PDB entry 1YPQ | X-ray diffraction, 1.40 A resolution | chains A and B

# Chain A (and B)
Protein: oxidised low density lipoprotein (lectin-like) receptor 1
Source organism: Homo sapiens
Notes: fragment: C-Type Lectin-Like Domain (Residues 136-273); chain B of this document is another copy of the same molecule, construct and numbering; everything in this record applies to it too
UniProtKB: P78380 (P78380_HUMAN); residues 136-270 here = UniProt positions 136-270
Amino-acid sequence (135 residues; numbered 136 to 270; the number before each row is that of its first residue):
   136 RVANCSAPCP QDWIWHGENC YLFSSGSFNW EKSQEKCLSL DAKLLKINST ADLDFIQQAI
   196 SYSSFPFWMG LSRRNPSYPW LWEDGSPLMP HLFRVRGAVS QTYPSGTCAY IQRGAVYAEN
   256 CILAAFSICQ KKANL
Not modelled in the structure: 136-139 (chain B: fully traced)
UniProt features mapped onto this chain:
  - site: Asn-183 (Not glycosylated)
  - glycosylation: Asn-139 (N-linked (GlcNAc...) (complex) asparagine)
  - natural variant: Lys-167 (K167N: Myocardial infarction susceptibility)
  - mutagenesis: Cys-140 (C140S: Abolishes homodimerization), Cys-144 (C144S: Abolishes sorting into the cell surface and binding to acetylated LDL (AcLDL) while increasing N-glycosylation; when associated with S-155; S-172; S-243; S-256 and S-264), Trp-150 (W150A: Abolishes binding to acetylated LDL (AcLDL), probably due to inappropriate homodimerization), Cys-155 (C155S: Abolishes sorting into the cell surface and binding to acetylated LDL (AcLDL) while increasing N-glycosylation; when associated with S-144; S-172; S-243; S-256 and S-264), Cys-172 (C172S: Abolishes sorting into the cell surface and binding to acetylated LDL (AcLDL) while increasing N-glycosylation; when associated with S-144; S-155; S-243; S-256 and S-264), Asn-183 (N183Q: Does not affect glycosylation state), Gln-193 (Q193L: Impairs binding to acetylated LDL (AcLDL); when associated with 198-AA-199), Ser-198 to Ser-199 (Impairs binding to acetylated LDL (AcLDL); when associated with L-193), Arg-208 (R208N: Does not affect subcellular location but displays a strongly reduced affinity for acetylated LDL (AcLDL)), Arg-209 to Asn-210 (Abolishes binding to acetylated LDL (AcLDL)), Arg-209 (R209N: Does not affect binding to acetylated LDL (AcLDL)), His-226 (H226A: No effect; H226Q: Abolishes binding to acetylated LDL (AcLDL); when associated with N-229 and N-231), 8 further mutagenesis entries in UniProt
Disulfide bonds: Cys-144/Cys-155, Cys-172/Cys-264, Cys-243/Cys-256
Small-molecule neighbours: 1,4-diethylene dioxide (DIO): Asp-147, Ile-149, Tyr-156, Leu-157, Phe-158, Tyr-197

# Interface between chain A and chain B
Disulfides between the chains: Cys-140(A)/Cys-140(B)
Residue-residue contacts - 46 pairs, chain A then chain B:
  Cys-140(A) / Cys-140(B)  disulfide
  Ser-141(A) / Cys-140(B)  hydrogen bond (backbone-side chain)
  Ala-142(A) / Pro-143(B)
  Ala-142(A) / Trp-150(B)  hydrophobic
  Pro-143(A) / Ala-142(B)
  Pro-143(A) / Pro-143(B)
  Cys-144(A) / Trp-150(B)
  Gln-146(A) / Trp-150(B)
  Gln-146(A) / His-151(B)
  Gln-146(A) / Gly-152(B)  hydrogen bond (side chain-backbone)
  Asp-147(A) / Ile-149(B)
  Asp-147(A) / Trp-150(B)  hydrogen bond (backbone-backbone)
  Asp-147(A) / His-151(B)  salt bridge
  Asp-147(A) / Phe-190(B)
  Trp-148(A) / Trp-148(B)
  Trp-148(A) / Ile-149(B)
  Ile-149(A) / Asp-147(B)
  Ile-149(A) / Trp-148(B)
  Ile-149(A) / Ile-149(B)  hydrophobic
  Trp-150(A) / Ala-142(B)  hydrophobic
  Trp-150(A) / Cys-144(B)
  Trp-150(A) / Pro-145(B)
  Trp-150(A) / Gln-146(B)
  Trp-150(A) / Asp-147(B)  hydrogen bond (backbone-backbone)
  Trp-150(A) / Trp-148(B)
  His-151(A) / Gln-146(B)
  His-151(A) / Asp-147(B)  salt bridge
  Gly-152(A) / Gln-146(B)  hydrogen bond (backbone-side chain)
  Phe-158(A) / Tyr-197(B)
  Ser-159(A) / Tyr-197(B)  hydrogen bond (backbone-side chain)
  Ser-160(A) / Tyr-197(B)
  Phe-190(A) / Asp-147(B)
  Gln-193(A) / Asp-147(B)  hydrogen bond
  Gln-193(A) / Ser-160(B)
  Ser-196(A) / Ser-159(B)
  Ser-196(A) / Ser-160(B)
  Ser-196(A) / Phe-261(B)
  Tyr-197(A) / Phe-158(B)  hydrophobic
  Tyr-197(A) / Ser-198(B)  hydrogen bond (backbone-side chain)
  Tyr-197(A) / Phe-200(B)
  Tyr-197(A) / Phe-202(B)  hydrophobic
  Tyr-197(A) / Phe-261(B)  hydrophobic
  Ser-198(A) / Tyr-197(B)  hydrogen bond (side chain-backbone)
  Phe-200(A) / Ser-196(B)
  Phe-200(A) / Tyr-197(B)  hydrophobic
  Phe-261(A) / Tyr-197(B)  hydrophobic
Also at the interface, not in a pair above, chain A (25 interface residues in all): Pro-145, Ser-199, Phe-202
Also at the interface, not in a pair above, chain B (25 interface residues in all): Asn-139, Ala-194, Ser-199

# Overview
Chain A and chain B each contribute 25 residues to their interface; the contacts include 1 disulfide bond, 9
hydrogen bonds and 2 salt bridges. Among the polar pairs are Asp-147(A)/His-151(B), Ser-141(A)/Cys-140(B) and
Gln-146(A)/Gly-152(B). Ligands of chain A: 1,4-diethylene dioxide.
Chain A and chain B are both oxidised low density lipoprotein (lectin-like) receptor 1 (Homo sapiens); the
structure, Human Oxidized Low Density Lipoprotein Receptor LOX-1 Dioxane Complex, was determined by X-ray
diffraction together with 1YPO and 1YPU from the same study.
